9BDC - chains A and E of the 6 polymer chains in the assembly; structure by electron microscopy, 2.54 A resolution.

== Chain A ==
Protein: Transcription elongation factor, mitochondrial
Source organism: Homo sapiens
UniProtKB: Q96QE5 (TEFM_HUMAN); residues 236-450 here correspond to UniProt positions 146-360 (UniProt number = residue number - 90)
Sequence (232 residues; each row starts with the number of its first residue):
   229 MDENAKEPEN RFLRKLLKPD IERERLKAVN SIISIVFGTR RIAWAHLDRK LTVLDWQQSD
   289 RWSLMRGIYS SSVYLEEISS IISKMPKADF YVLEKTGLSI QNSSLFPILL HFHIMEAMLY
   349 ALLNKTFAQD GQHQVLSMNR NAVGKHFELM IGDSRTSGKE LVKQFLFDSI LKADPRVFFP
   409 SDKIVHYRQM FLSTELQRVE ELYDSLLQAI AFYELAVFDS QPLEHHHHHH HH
Not modelled in the structure: 229-238, 396-402, 448-460
Sequence notes: initiating methionine (229); expression tag (230-235, 451-460)

== Chain E ==
Protein: DNA-directed RNA polymerase, mitochondrial
Source organism: Homo sapiens
UniProtKB: O00411 (RPOM_HUMAN); numbering as in UniProt (aligned over 120-1230)
Sequence (1119 residues; row label = number of the first residue in the row):
   112 MGHHHHHHGR WAKILEKDKR TQQMRMQRLK AKLQMPFQSG EFKALTRRLQ VEPRLLSKQM
   172 AGCLEDCTRQ APESPWEEQL ARLLQEAPGK LSLDVEQAPS GQHSQAQLSG QQQRLLAFFK
   232 CCLLTDQLPL AHHLLVVHHG QRQKRKLLTL DMYNAVMLGW ARQGAFKELV YVLFMVKDAG
   292 LTPDLLSYAA ALQCMGRQDQ DAGTIERCLE QMSQEGLKLQ ALFTAVLLSE EDRATVLKAV
   352 HKVKPTFSLP PQLPPPVNTS KLLRDVYAKD GRVSYPKLHL PLKTLQCLFE KQLHMELASR
   412 VCVVSVEKPT LPSKEVKHAR KTLKTLRDQW EKALCRALRE TKNRLEREVY EGRFSLYPFL
   472 CLLDEREVVR MLLQVLQALP AQGESFTTLA RELSARTFSR HVVQRQRVSG QVQALQNHYR
   532 KYLCLLASDA EVPEPCLPRQ YWEALGAPEA LREQPWPLPV QMELGKLLAE MLVQATQMPC
   592 SLDKPHRSSR LVPVLYHVYS FRNVQQIGIL KPHPAYVQLL EKAAEPTLTF EAVDVPMLCP
   652 PLPWTSPHSG AFLLSPTKLM RTVEGATQHQ ELLETCPPTA LHGALDALTQ LGNCAWRVNG
   712 RVLDLVLQLF QAKGCPQLGV PAPPSEAPQP PEAHLPHSAA PARKAELRRE LAHCQKVARE
   772 MHSLRAEALY RLSLAQHLRD RVFWLPHNMD FRGRTYPCPP HFNHLGSDVA RALLEFAQGR
   832 PLGPHGLDWL KIHLVNLTGL KKREPLRKRL AFAEEVMDDI LDSADQPLTG RKWWMGAEEP
   892 WQTLACCMEV ANAVRASDPA AYVSHLPVHQ DGSCNGLQHY AALGRDSVGA ASVNLEPSDV
   952 PQDVYSGVAA QVEVFRRQDA QRGMRVAQVL EGFITRKVVK QTVMTVVYGV TRYGGRLQIE
  1012 KRLRELSDFP QEFVWEASHY LVRQVFKSLQ EMFSGTRAIQ HWLTESARLI SHMGSVVEWV
  1072 TPLGVPVIQP YRLDSKVKQI GGGIQSITYT HNGDISRKPN TRKQKNGFPP NFIHSLDSSH
  1132 MMLTALHCYR KGLTFVSVHD CYWTHAADVS VMNQVCREQF VRLHSEPILQ DLSRFLVKRF
  1192 CSEPQKILEA SQLKETLQAV PKPGAFDLEQ VKRSTYFFS
Not modelled in the structure: 112-219, 1086-1106
Sequence notes: expression tag (112-119); conflict Ala555 (Glu in O00411)
Swiss-Prot annotation at these positions:
  - active site: Asp922, Lys991, Asp1151
  - natural variant: Gln149 to Ser1230 (deletion: In COXPD55), His250 (H250D: In COXPD55), Ala555 (E555A: this construct carries the variant), Pro566 (P566S: In COXPD55), Ser611 (S611F: In COXPD55), Phe641 (F641L: In COXPD55), Pro742 to Pro747 (deletion: In COXPD55), Pro810 (P810S: In COXPD55; uncertain significance), Asp870 (D870N: In COXPD55; uncertain significance), Cys925 to Ser1230 (deletion: In COXPD55), Arg1013 (R1013C: In COXPD55), Ser1193 (S1193F: In COXPD55)
From the paper describing this entry:
  - conformationally variable residues (domain motion): Tyr999
  - mutagenesis - Q992A, T996A, Q1009A: decreased catalytic activity
  - mutagenesis - Y999F: increased catalytic activity on dNTP
  - mutagenesis - Y999F/H1125A: increased catalytic activity on dNTPs

== How chain A and chain E interact ==
Pairs across the interface (21):
  Gly266(A) - Gln617(E)
  Thr267(A) - Gln617(E)
  Met293(A) - Val615(E)
  Leu326(A) - Phe612(E)  hydrophobic
  Leu333(A) - Phe612(E)  hydrophobic
  Leu333(A) - Asn614(E)
  Pro335(A) - Val615(E)  hydrophobic
  Ile336(A) - Phe612(E)  hydrophobic
  Ile336(A) - Val615(E)
  Phe340(A) - Gln617(E)
  Ile379(A) - Pro625(E)
  Ser382(A) - Val609(E)
  Ser382(A) - Lys622(E)
  Arg383(A) - Val609(E)
  Thr384(A) - Tyr607(E)
  Thr384(A) - His608(E)
  Ser385(A) - His608(E)  hydrogen bond (backbone-backbone)
  Arg426(A) - His608(E)  hydrogen bond
  Glu428(A) - Tyr610(E)
  Glu429(A) - Tyr610(E)
  Glu429(A) - Gln617(E)
Other interface residues (no listed pair), chain A (19 interface residues in all): Thr324, Ser332, Leu424
Other interface residues (no listed pair), chain E (11 interface residues in all): Lys577

== In short ==
Chain A and chain E form an interface of 19 and 11 residues respectively; the contacts include 2 hydrogen
bonds. Polar pairs include Arg426(A)-His608(E) and Ser385(A)-His608(E). The paper reports that Q992A, T996A
and Q1009A of chain E reduce catalytic activity; conformational variability at Tyr999(E); 5 substitutions were
tested in all.
Here chain A is Transcription elongation factor, mitochondrial and chain E is DNA-directed RNA polymerase,
mitochondrial, both from Homo sapiens. Entry 9BDC (Cryo-EM Structure of the TEFM-bound Human Mitochondrial
Transcription Substrate Rejection Complex) was determined by electron microscopy together with 8U8U, 8U8V and
9BDD from the same study.
